PDB entry 4KDM | X-ray diffraction, 2.50 A resolution | chains A and F of the 6 polymer chains in the assembly

== Chain A ==
Name: Hemagglutinin
From: Influenza A virus
UniProt: Q6DQ33 (Q6DQ33_9INFA); residues 5-325 here correspond to UniProt positions 17-337 (UniProt number = residue number + 12)
Sequence (322 residues; row label = number of the first residue in the row):
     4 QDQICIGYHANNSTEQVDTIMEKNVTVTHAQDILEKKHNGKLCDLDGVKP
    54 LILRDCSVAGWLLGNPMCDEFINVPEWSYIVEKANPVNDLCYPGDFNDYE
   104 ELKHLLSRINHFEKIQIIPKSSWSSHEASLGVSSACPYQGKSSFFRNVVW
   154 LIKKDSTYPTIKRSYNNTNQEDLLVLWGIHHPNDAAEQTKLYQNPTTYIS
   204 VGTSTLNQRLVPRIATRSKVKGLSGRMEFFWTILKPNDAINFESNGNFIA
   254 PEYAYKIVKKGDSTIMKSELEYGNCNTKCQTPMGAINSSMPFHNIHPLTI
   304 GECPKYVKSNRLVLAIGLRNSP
Disulfides: C46-C278, C59-C71, C94-C139, C282-C306
Glycans and other covalent adducts: N-acetylglucosamine (NAG) linked to N27, N169
Sequence notes: expression tag (4); engineered mutation D158 (Asn170 in Q6DQ33), K224 (Asn236 in Q6DQ33), L226 (Gln238 in Q6DQ33), I319 (Thr331 in Q6DQ33)

== Chain F ==
Name: Hemagglutinin
From: Influenza A virus
UniProt: Q6DQ33 (Q6DQ33_9INFA); residues 335-509 here correspond to UniProt positions 347-521 (UniProt number = residue number + 12)
Sequence (175 residues; each row starts with the number of its first residue):
   335 GLFGAIAGFIEGGWQGMVDGWYGYHHSNEQGSGYAADKESTQKAIDGVTN
   385 KVNSIIDKMNTQFEAVGREFNNLERRIENLNKKMEDGFLDVWTYNAELLV
   435 LMENERTLDFHDSNVKNLYDKVRLQLRDNAKELGNGCFEFYHKCDNECME
   485 SVRNGTYDYPQYSEEARLKREEISG
Disulfides: C478-C482

== Chain A / chain F interface ==
Pairs across the interface - 10 pairs, chain A then chain F:
  I23(A) - N384(F)
  I23(A) - K385(F)  hydrogen bond (backbone-backbone)
  I23(A) - S388(F)  hydrogen bond (backbone-side chain)
  I23(A) - E437(F)
  M24(A) - G381(F)
  M24(A) - N384(F)
  M24(A) - F444(F)  hydrophobic
  E25(A) - N384(F)
  K26(A) - N384(F)
  K311(A) - N394(F)  hydrogen bond
Other interface residues (no listed pair), chain F (10 interface residues in all): D380, V382, I389

== In short ==
5 residues of chain A and 10 residues of chain F are in contact, with 3 hydrogen bonds. Polar contacts include
I23(A)-S388(F), K311(A)-N394(F) and I23(A)-K385(F). Covalently linked N-acetylglucosamine: at N27(A) and
N169(A).
Chain A is Hemagglutinin and chain F is Hemagglutinin, both from Influenza A virus; the structure, Crystal
structure of the hemagglutinin of ferret-transmissible H5N1 virus, was determined by X-ray diffraction,
deposited together with 4KDN, 4KDO and 4KDQ.
